Entry 9KPF (electron microscopy, 3.15 A resolution); this record covers chains B and S of the 5 polymer chains in the assembly.

Chain B:
Name: Guanine nucleotide-binding protein G(I)/G(S)/G(T) subunit beta-1
From: Homo sapiens
UniProtKB: P62873 (GBB1_HUMAN); residues 1-340 here = UniProt positions 1-340
Sequence (366 residues; row label = number of the first residue in the row):
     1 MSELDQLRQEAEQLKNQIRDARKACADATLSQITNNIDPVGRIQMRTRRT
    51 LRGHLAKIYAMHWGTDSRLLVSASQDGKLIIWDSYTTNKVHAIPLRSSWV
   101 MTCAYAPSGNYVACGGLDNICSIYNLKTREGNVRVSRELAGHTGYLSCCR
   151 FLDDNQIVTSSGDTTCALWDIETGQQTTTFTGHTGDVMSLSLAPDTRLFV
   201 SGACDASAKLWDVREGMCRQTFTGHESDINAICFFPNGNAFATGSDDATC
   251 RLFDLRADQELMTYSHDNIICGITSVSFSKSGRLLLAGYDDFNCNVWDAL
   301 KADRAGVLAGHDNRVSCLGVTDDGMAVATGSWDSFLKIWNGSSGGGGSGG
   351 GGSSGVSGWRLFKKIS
Unresolved in the structure: 1-2, 344-366
Sequence notes: expression tag (341-366)
Swiss-Prot annotation at these positions:
  - modified residue: Ser2 (N-acetylserine), His266 (Phosphohistidine)
  - natural variant: Leu30 (L30F: In MRD42; uncertain significance), Arg52 (R52G: In MRD42), Gly64 (G64V: In MRD42), Asp76 (D76E: In MRD42; D76G: In MRD42), Gly77 (G77S: In MRD42), Lys78 (K78R: In MRD42), Ile80 (I80N: In MRD42; I80T: In MRD42), His91 (H91R: In MRD42; uncertain significance), Ala92 (A92T: In MRD42), Pro94 (P94S: In MRD42), Leu95 (L95P: In MRD42), Arg96 (R96L: In MRD42), 5 further natural variant entries in UniProt

Chain S:
Name: scFv16
From: Homo sapiens
Notes: antibody fragment or engineered binder
Sequence (266 residues; numbered 1 to 254 plus 14 insertion-coded residues; 2 numbers in that range are skipped by the numbering (no residue carries them; nothing is unmodelled there); the number before each row is that of its first residue; a row labelled like 121A-121N holds insertion residues (121A, then the next letters in order)):
     1 DVQLVESGGGLVQPGGSRKLSCSASGFAFSSFGMHWVRQAPEKGLEWVAY
    51 ISSGSGTIYYADTVKGRFTISRDDPKNTLFLQMTSLRSEDTAMYYCVRSI
   101 YYYGSSPFDFWGQGTTLTVSS
121A-121N GGGGSGGGGSGGGG
   124 SDIVMTQATSSVPVTPGESVSISCRSSKSLLHSNGNTYLYWFLQRPGQSP
   174 QLLIYRMSNLASGVPDRFSGSGSGTAFTLTISRLEAEDVGVYYCMQHLEY
   224 PLTFGAGTKLELKAAAENLYFQSHHHHHHHH
Unresolved in the structure: 1, 121A-121N, 236-254
Cystine bridges: Cys22-Cys96, Cys147-Cys217

How chain B and chain S interact:
Contacting residue pairs (4; chain B residue first):
  Arg68(B) - Tyr103(S)
  Leu69(B) - Tyr103(S)  hydrophobic
  Arg129(B) - Val2(S)
  Arg129(B) - Arg98(S)
Also at the interface, not in a pair above, chain B (8 interface residues in all): Asp66, Asp83, His91, Glu130, Gly131
Also at the interface, not in a pair above, chain S (8 interface residues in all): Phe27, Ala28, Ser31, Phe32, Tyr102

Overview:
The chain B/chain S interface involves 8 residues from each chain.
Chain B is Guanine nucleotide-binding protein G(I)/G(S)/G(T) subunit beta-1 and chain S is scFv16, both from
Homo sapiens; the structure, Cryo-EM structure of GPCR16-Gi complex, was determined by electron microscopy
(same publication as 9K6L, 9KPD and 9KPE).
